7BLO - chains J and F of the 8 polymer chains in the assembly; structure by electron microscopy, 9.50 A resolution (very low resolution: no residue pairs are listed; an interface is given only as per-side residue counts).

Chain J (and F):
Name: Vacuolar protein sorting-associated protein 26A
Source organism: Homo sapiens
Notes: chain F of this document is another copy of the same molecule, construct and numbering; everything in this record applies to it too
UniProt: O75436 (VP26A_HUMAN); residues 8-301 here = UniProt positions 8-301
Sequence (294 residues; each row starts with the number of its first residue):
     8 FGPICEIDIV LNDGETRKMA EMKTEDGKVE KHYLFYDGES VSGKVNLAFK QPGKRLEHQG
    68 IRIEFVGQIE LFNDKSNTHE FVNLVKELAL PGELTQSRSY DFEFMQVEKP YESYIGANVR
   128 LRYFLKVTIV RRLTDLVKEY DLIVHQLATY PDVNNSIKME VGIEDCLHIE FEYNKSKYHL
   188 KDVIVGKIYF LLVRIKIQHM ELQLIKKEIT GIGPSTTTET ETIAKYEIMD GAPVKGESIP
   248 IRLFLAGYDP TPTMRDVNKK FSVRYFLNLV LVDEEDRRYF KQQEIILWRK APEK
Curated features (UniProtKB/Swiss-Prot):
  - mutagenesis: Ile235 to Met236 (Abolishes interaction with VPS35 and endosomal subcellular location)
Reported in the primary citation:
  - disease-associated variants - K93E, M112I, M112V (citing earlier work)
  - self-association interface (contacts with another copy of this molecule): Met112

Chain J / chain F interface:
At this resolution (10 A) residue pairs are not listed: 9 residues of chain J and 9 of chain F lie at the interface.

Summary:
Chain J and chain F each contribute 9 residues to their interface. UniProt lists 2 mutagenesis sites on chain
J. From the paper: a self-association interface involving Met112(J).
Both chains are Vacuolar protein sorting-associated protein 26A (Homo sapiens). Entry 7BLO (VPS26 dimer region
of metazoan membrane-assembled retromer:SNX3 complex modelled with human proteins) was determined by electron
microscopy, deposited together with 7BLQ, 7BLP and 7BLR.
